PDB entry 7EW4 | electron microscopy, 3.20 A resolution | chains B and C of the 5 polymer chains in the assembly

Chain B:
Molecule: Guanine nucleotide-binding protein G(I)/G(S)/G(T) subunit beta-1
From: Homo sapiens
UniProtKB: P62873 (GBB1_HUMAN); residues 2-340 here = UniProt positions 2-340
Sequence (356 residues; each row starts with the number of its first residue; numbers below 1 keep their minus sign (Met-15 is residue -15)):
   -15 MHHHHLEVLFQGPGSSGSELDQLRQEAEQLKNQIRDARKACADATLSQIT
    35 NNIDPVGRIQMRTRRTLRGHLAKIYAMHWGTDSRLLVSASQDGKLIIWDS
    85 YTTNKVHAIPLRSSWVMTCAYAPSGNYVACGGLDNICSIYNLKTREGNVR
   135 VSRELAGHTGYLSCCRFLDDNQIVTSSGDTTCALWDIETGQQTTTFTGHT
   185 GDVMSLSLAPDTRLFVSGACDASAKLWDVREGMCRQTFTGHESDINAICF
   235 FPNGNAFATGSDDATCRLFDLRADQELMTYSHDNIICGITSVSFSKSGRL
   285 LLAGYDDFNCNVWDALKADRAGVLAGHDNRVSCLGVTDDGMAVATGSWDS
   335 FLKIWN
Not modelled in the structure: -15 to 0
Construct notes: initiating methionine (-15); expression tag (-14 to 1)
UniProt features mapped onto this chain:
  - modified residue: Ser2 (N-acetylserine), His266 (Phosphohistidine)
  - natural variant: Leu30 (L30F: In MRD42; uncertain significance), Arg52 (R52G: In MRD42), Gly64 (G64V: In MRD42), Asp76 (D76E: In MRD42; D76G: In MRD42), Gly77 (G77S: In MRD42), Lys78 (K78R: In MRD42), Ile80 (I80N: In MRD42; I80T: In MRD42), His91 (H91R: In MRD42; uncertain significance), Ala92 (A92T: In MRD42), Pro94 (P94S: In MRD42), Leu95 (L95P: In MRD42), Arg96 (R96L: In MRD42), 5 further natural variant entries in UniProt

Chain C:
Molecule: Guanine nucleotide-binding protein G(I)/G(S)/G(O) subunit gamma-2
From: Homo sapiens
UniProtKB: P59768 (GBG2_HUMAN); residues 1-71 here = UniProt positions 1-71
Sequence (71 residues; each row starts with the number of its first residue):
     1 MASNNTASIAQARKLVEQLKMEANIDRIKVSKAAADLMAYCEAHAKEDPL
    51 LTPVPASENPFREKKFFCAIL
Not modelled in the structure: 1-5, 64-71
UniProt features mapped onto this chain:
  - modified residue: Ala2 (N-acetylalanine), Cys68 (Cysteine methyl ester)
  - lipidation: Cys68 (S-geranylgeranyl cysteine)

How chain B and chain C interact:
Residue-residue contacts (59; chain B residue first):
  Leu7(B) with Val16(C), hydrophobic
  Leu14(B) with Ala23(C), hydrophobic
  Ile18(B) with Arg27(C)
  Ala24(B) with Lys29(C), hydrogen bond (backbone-side chain)
  Cys25(B) with Ile28(C), hydrogen bond (side chain-backbone); Lys29(C); Val30(C), hydrogen bond (backbone-backbone)
  Ala26(B) with Val30(C), hydrophobic
  Asp27(B) with Ser31(C)
  Ala28(B) with Val30(C)
  Leu30(B) with Ala34(C), hydrophobic
  Ile33(B) with Ala34(C), hydrophobic
  Ile37(B) with Met38(C), hydrophobic
  Val40(B) with Leu51(C), hydrophobic
  Arg48(B) with Phe61(C)
  Arg49(B) with Phe61(C), hydrogen bond (side chain-backbone); Arg62(C), hydrogen bond (side chain-backbone)
  Ser84(B) with Phe61(C)
  Tyr85(B) with Pro60(C); Phe61(C), hydrophobic
  Met217(B) with Met21(C), hydrophobic
  Cys218(B) with Gln18(C); Met21(C)
  Gln220(B) with Ile25(C)
  Thr221(B) with Glu22(C)
  Phe235(B) with Tyr40(C), hydrophobic
  Pro236(B) with Tyr40(C)
  Asn237(B) with Asp36(C); Tyr40(C)
  Asn239(B) with Asp36(C)
  Asp254(B) with Ala33(C)
  Arg256(B) with Ile28(C); Ala33(C); Asp36(C), salt bridge
  Ala257(B) with Ile28(C)
  Asp258(B) with Arg27(C), salt bridge
  Gln259(B) with Val30(C)
  Ser279(B) with Asp48(C), hydrogen bond
  Lys280(B) with Tyr40(C); Glu47(C)
  Ser281(B) with Tyr40(C); Cys41(C); His44(C); Asp48(C), hydrogen bond
  Gly282(B) with Cys41(C), hydrogen bond (backbone-side chain)
  Arg283(B) with Leu51(C)
  Asp323(B) with Pro49(C)
  Gly324(B) with Asp48(C); Pro49(C); Leu50(C)
  Met325(B) with Pro49(C), hydrophobic; Leu50(C); Asn59(C); Pro60(C)
  Ala326(B) with Phe61(C), hydrophobic
  Val327(B) with Leu50(C), hydrophobic
  Ile338(B) with Phe61(C), hydrophobic
  Asn340(B) with Asn59(C); Phe61(C)
Other interface residues (no listed pair), chain B (53 interface residues in all): Leu4, Ala11, Ala21, Thr34, Met45, Arg219, Ala240, Leu252, Leu261, Leu284, Leu300, Val320
Other interface residues (no listed pair), chain C (34 interface residues in all): Ala12, Leu19, Asp26, Leu37, Glu42, Ala45, Glu63

Overview:
The interface between chain B and chain C involves 53 residues on one side and 34 on the other, with 8
hydrogen bonds and 2 salt bridges. Among the polar pairs are Arg256(B)-Asp36(C), Asp258(B)-Arg27(C) and
Ala24(B)-Lys29(C).
Chain B is Guanine nucleotide-binding protein G(I)/G(S)/G(T) subunit beta-1 and chain C is Guanine
nucleotide-binding protein G(I)/G(S)/G(O) subunit gamma-2, both from Homo sapiens; the structure, Cryo-EM
structure of CYM-5541-bound Sphingosine 1-phosphate receptor 3 in complex with Gi protein, was determined by
electron microscopy together with 7EW2 and 7EW3 from the same study.
